Entry 8U6P (X-ray diffraction, 2.81 A resolution); this record covers chains A and B.

[Chain A]
Molecule: Reverse transcriptase/ribonuclease H
Organism: Human immunodeficiency virus 1
Notes: EC 2.7.7.49, 2.7.7.7, 3.1.26.13
UniProtKB: P03366 (POL_HV1B1); residues 1-555 here correspond to UniProt positions 600-1154 (UniProt number = residue number + 599)
Chain sequence (557 residues; numbered -1 to 555; the number before each row is that of its first residue; numbers below 1 keep their minus sign (Met-1 is residue -1)):
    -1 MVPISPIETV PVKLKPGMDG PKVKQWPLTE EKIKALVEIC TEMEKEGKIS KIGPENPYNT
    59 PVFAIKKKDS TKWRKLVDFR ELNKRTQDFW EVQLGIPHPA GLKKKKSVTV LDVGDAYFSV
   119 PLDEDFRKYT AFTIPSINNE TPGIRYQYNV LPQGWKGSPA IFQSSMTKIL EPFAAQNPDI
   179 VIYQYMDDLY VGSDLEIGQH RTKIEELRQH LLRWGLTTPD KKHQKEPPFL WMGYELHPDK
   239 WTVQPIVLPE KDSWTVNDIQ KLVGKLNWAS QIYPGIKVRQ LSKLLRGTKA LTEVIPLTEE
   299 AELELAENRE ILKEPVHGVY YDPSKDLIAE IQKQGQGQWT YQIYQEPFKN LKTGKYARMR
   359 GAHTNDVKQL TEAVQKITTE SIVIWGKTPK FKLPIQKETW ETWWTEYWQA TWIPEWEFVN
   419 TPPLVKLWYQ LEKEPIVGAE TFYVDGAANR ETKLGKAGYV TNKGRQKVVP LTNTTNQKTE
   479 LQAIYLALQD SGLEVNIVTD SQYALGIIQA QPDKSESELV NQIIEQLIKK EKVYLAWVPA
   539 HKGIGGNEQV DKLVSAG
Not modelled in the structure: -1 to 0, 67-69, 138-139
Sequence notes: expression tag (-1 to 0); engineered mutation Ala172 (Lys771 in P03366), Ala173 (Lys772 in P03366), Ser280 (Cys879 in P03366)
Curated features (UniProtKB/Swiss-Prot):
  - region: Phe227 to His235 (RT 'primer grip')
  - motif: Trp398 to Trp414 (Tryptophan repeat motif)
  - binding site (Mg(2+)): Asp110, Asp185, Asp186, Asp443, Glu478, Asp498, Asp549
  - site: Trp401 (Essential for RT p66/p51 heterodimerization), Trp414 (Essential for RT p66/p51 heterodimerization), Phe440, Tyr441 (Cleavage)
Ion coordination: Mg2+ near Asp443 (its only coordinating residue here)
Residues lining bound ligands: VOI (3-(2-{[(4S)-2-cyanoindolizin-8-yl]oxy}phenoxy)-N,N-dimethylpropanamide): Leu100, Lys101, Lys102, Lys103, Val106, Val108, Val179, Tyr181, Tyr188, Val189, Gly190, Phe227, Trp229, Leu234, His235, Pro236, Tyr318

[Chain B]
Molecule: p51 RT
Organism: Human immunodeficiency virus 1
UniProtKB: P03366 (POL_HV1B1); residues 1-428 here correspond to UniProt positions 600-1027 (UniProt number = residue number + 599)
Chain sequence (428 residues; row label = number of the first residue in the row):
     1 PISPIETVPV KLKPGMDGPK VKQWPLTEEK IKALVEICTE MEKEGKISKI GPENPYNTPV
    61 FAIKKKDSTK WRKLVDFREL NKRTQDFWEV QLGIPHPAGL KKKKSVTVLD VGDAYFSVPL
   121 DEDFRKYTAF TIPSINNETP GIRYQYNVLP QGWKGSPAIF QSSMTKILEP FKKQNPDIVI
   181 YQYMDDLYVG SDLEIGQHRT KIEELRQHLL RWGLTTPDKK HQKEPPFLWM GYELHPDKWT
   241 VQPIVLPEKD SWTVNDIQKL VGKLNWASQI YPGIKVRQLS KLLRGTKALT EVIPLTEEAE
   301 LELAENREIL KEPVHGVYYD PSKDLIAEIQ KQGQGQWTYQ IYQEPFKNLK TGKYARMRGA
   361 HTNDVKQLTE AVQKITTESI VIWGKTPKFK LPIQKETWET WWTEYWQATW IPEWEFVNTP
   421 PLVKLWYQ
Not modelled in the structure: 1-4, 66-67, 93-94, 218-231
Sequence notes: engineered mutation Ser280 (Cys879 in P03366)
Curated features (UniProtKB/Swiss-Prot):
  - region: Phe227 to His235 (RT 'primer grip')
  - motif: Trp398 to Trp414 (Tryptophan repeat motif)
  - binding site (Mg(2+)): Asp110, Asp185, Asp186
  - site (Essential for RT p66/p51 heterodimerization): Trp401, Trp414

[Chain A / chain B interface]
Contacting residue pairs (106; chain A residue first):
  Val8(A) with Pro52(B), hydrophobic; Glu53(B)
  Pro9(A) with Glu53(B)
  Lys11(A) with Lys126(B)
  Gln85(A) with Glu53(B), hydrogen bond (side chain-backbone)
  Asp86(A) with Lys20(B), salt bridge; Pro55(B)
  Phe87(A) with Pro52(B); Glu53(B); Pro55(B)
  Trp88(A) with Pro52(B), hydrogen bond (backbone-backbone); Asn54(B); Pro55(B); Asn57(B); Thr131(B); Arg143(B)
  Gln91(A) with Asn137(B), hydrogen bond (side chain-backbone); Glu138(B); Thr139(B); Pro140(B)
  Gly93(A) with Asn137(B)
  Ile94(A) with Asn137(B)
  Pro95(A) with Asn136(B)
  His96(A) with Asn136(B), hydrogen bond (backbone-side chain)
  Gly99(A) with Asn136(B)
  Ala158(A) with Pro52(B), hydrophobic
  Gln161(A) with Pro140(B)
  Ser162(A) with Pro52(B)
  Tyr181(A) with Glu138(B)
  Gln182(A) with Glu138(B)
  Arg358(A) with Gln394(B); Glu396(B), salt bridge
  Glu370(A) with Gln394(B)
  Gln373(A) with Gln394(B); Glu396(B), hydrogen bond (side chain-backbone); Thr397(B), hydrogen bond; Thr400(B)
  Thr377(A) with Thr400(B)
  Ile380(A) with Leu26(B)
  Val381(A) with Pro25(B), hydrophobic; Asn136(B), hydrogen bond (backbone-backbone)
  Ile382(A) with Ile135(B); Asn136(B)
  Trp383(A) with Ile135(B)
  Gly384(A) with Thr27(B); Glu28(B), hydrogen bond (backbone-backbone); Ile135(B)
  Trp402(A) with Lys331(B), hydrogen bond (backbone-side chain)
  Tyr405(A) with Lys331(B), hydrogen bond (backbone-side chain)
  Trp406(A) with Lys331(B); Asn418(B); Thr419(B)
  Gln407(A) with Lys331(B), hydrogen bond (backbone-side chain); Asp364(B); Pro392(B); Ile393(B); Val417(B), hydrogen bond (side chain-backbone); Asn418(B)
  Ala408(A) with Trp337(B), hydrophobic; Asp364(B); Pro392(B), hydrogen bond (backbone-backbone); Ile393(B)
  Thr409(A) with Asp364(B), hydrogen bond (backbone-side chain)
  Trp410(A) with Asn363(B); Val365(B), hydrophobic; Trp401(B), hydrophobic
  Pro433(A) with Asn255(B)
  Ile434(A) with Thr290(B)
  Val435(A) with Thr290(B)
  Thr439(A) with Lys287(B); Ala288(B); Leu289(B), hydrogen bond (side chain-backbone)
  Tyr441(A) with Gln258(B), hydrogen bond; Thr286(B); Lys287(B), hydrogen bond (side chain-backbone)
  Val458(A) with Thr286(B)
  Thr459(A) with Thr286(B)
  Asn460(A) with Thr286(B); Lys287(B); Ala288(B)
  Asn494(A) with Leu289(B)
  Val496(A) with Leu289(B), hydrophobic
  Gln507(A) with Pro421(B)
  Tyr532(A) with Asn255(B), hydrogen bond; Lys259(B); Leu289(B), hydrophobic
  Ala534(A) with Asn255(B); Lys259(B)
  Trp535(A) with Lys259(B), hydrogen bond (backbone-side chain); Leu422(B), hydrophobic; Trp426(B), hydrophobic
  Val536(A) with Gln258(B)
  Pro537(A) with Gly262(B); Asn265(B)
  Lys540(A) with Asn265(B), hydrogen bond
  Ile542(A) with Gln258(B); Val261(B), hydrophobic; Ser280(B); Leu283(B); Arg284(B)
  Gly543(A) with Leu283(B); Gly285(B)
  Gly544(A) with Gly285(B); Thr286(B)
  Gln547(A) with Gly285(B); Thr286(B)
Other interface residues (no listed pair), chain A (65 interface residues in all): Leu100, Lys101, Ile159, Thr376, Thr403, Glu404, Gly436, Gln500, Leu503, Gly504
Other interface residues (no listed pair), chain B (57 interface residues in all): Tyr56, Val254, Leu368, Tyr405, Lys424

[In short]
65 residues of chain A face 57 of chain B across their interface; the contacts include 20 hydrogen bonds and 2
salt bridges. Among the polar pairs are Asp86(A)-Lys20(B), Arg358(A)-Glu396(B) and Gln85(A)-Glu53(B). Ligands
of chain A: compound VOI.
Chain A is Reverse transcriptase/ribonuclease H and chain B is p51 RT, both from Human immunodeficiency virus
1; the structure, Crystal Structure of HIV-1 Reverse Transcriptase in Complex with
3-(2-((2-cyanoindolizin-8-yl)oxy)phenoxy)-N,N-dimethylpropanamide (JLJ754), a non-nucleoside inhibitor, was
determined by X-ray diffraction together with 8U69, 8U6A, 8U6B, 8U6C, 8U6D, 8U6E and 14 further entries from
the same study.
